PDB entry 7YG7 | electron microscopy, 3.70 A resolution | chains K and U of the 12 polymer chains in the assembly

[Chain K]
Molecule: Nucleoprotein
Organism: Sprivivirus cyprinus
Chain sequence (414 residues; each row starts with the number of its first residue):
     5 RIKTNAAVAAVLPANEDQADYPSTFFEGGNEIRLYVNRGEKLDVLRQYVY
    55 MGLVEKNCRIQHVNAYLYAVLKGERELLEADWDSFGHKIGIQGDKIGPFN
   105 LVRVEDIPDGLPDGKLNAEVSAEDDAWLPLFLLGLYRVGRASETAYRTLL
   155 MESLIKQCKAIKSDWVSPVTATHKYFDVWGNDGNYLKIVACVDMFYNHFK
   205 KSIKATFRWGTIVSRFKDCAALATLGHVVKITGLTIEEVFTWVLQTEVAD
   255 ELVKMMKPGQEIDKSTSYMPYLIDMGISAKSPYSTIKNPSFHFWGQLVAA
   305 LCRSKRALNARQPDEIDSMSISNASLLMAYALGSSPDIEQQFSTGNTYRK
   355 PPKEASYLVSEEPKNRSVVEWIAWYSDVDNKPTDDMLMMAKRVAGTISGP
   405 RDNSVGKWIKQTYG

[Chain U]
Molecule: 99-nt RNA strand
Organism: Trichoplusia ni
Sequence (99 nucleotides; numbered 1 to 99; the number before each row is that of its first residue):
     1 UUUUUUUUUUUUUUUUUUUUUUUUUUUUUUUUUUUUUUUUUUUUUUUUUU
    51 UUUUUUUUUUUUUUUUUUUUUUUUUUUUUUUUUUUUUUUUUUUUUUUUU

[How chain K and chain U interact]
Pairs across the interface (30; chain K residue first):
  Arg141(K) with U71(U), salt bridge to the phosphate; U72(U), salt bridge to the phosphate
  Tyr150(K) with U69(U), sugar contact; U70(U), phosphate contact; U71(U), hydrogen bond to the phosphate
  Lys160(K) with U72(U), base contact
  Arg212(K) with U72(U), sugar contact
  Trp213(K) with U72(U), hydrogen bond to the sugar
  Ile216(K) with U71(U), base contact
  Val217(K) with U71(U), base contact
  Asp222(K) with U65(U), phosphate contact; U66(U), sugar contact; U67(U), phosphate contact
  Cys223(K) with U67(U), phosphate contact
  Ala224(K) with U67(U), phosphate contact
  Lys284(K) with U65(U), salt bridge to the phosphate; U66(U), salt bridge to the phosphate
  Ser288(K) with U66(U), sugar contact; U67(U), phosphate contact
  Thr289(K) with U67(U), hydrogen bond to the phosphate
  Ile290(K) with U66(U), base contact; U67(U), base contact
  His296(K) with U68(U), salt bridge to the phosphate
  Arg310(K) with U68(U), salt bridge to the phosphate
  Asn313(K) with U68(U), sugar contact
  Arg315(K) with U67(U), sugar contact; U68(U), phosphate contact
  Arg405(K) with U68(U), phosphate contact; U69(U), salt bridge to the phosphate; U70(U), salt bridge to the phosphate
Interface residues without a listed pair, chain K (23 interface residues in all): Leu153, Ala209, Ser285, Ala314

[In short]
Chain K and chain U form an interface of 23 and 8 residues respectively, with 3 hydrogen bonds and 8 salt
bridges. Polar contacts include Trp213(K)-U72(U), Tyr150(K)-U71(U) and Thr289(K)-U67(U).
Here chain K is Nucleoprotein (Sprivivirus cyprinus) and chain U is a 99-nt RNA strand (Trichoplusia ni).
Entry 7YG7 (Structure of the Spring Viraemia of Carp Virus ribonucleoprotein Complex) was determined by
electron microscopy (same publication as 7XPN).
